Entry 9MER (X-ray diffraction, 2.00 A resolution); this record covers chains B and H of the 3 polymer chains in the assembly.

[Chain B]
Molecule: H1H5 ha
Source organism: Influenza A virus
Chain sequence (227 residues; row label = number of the first residue in the row):
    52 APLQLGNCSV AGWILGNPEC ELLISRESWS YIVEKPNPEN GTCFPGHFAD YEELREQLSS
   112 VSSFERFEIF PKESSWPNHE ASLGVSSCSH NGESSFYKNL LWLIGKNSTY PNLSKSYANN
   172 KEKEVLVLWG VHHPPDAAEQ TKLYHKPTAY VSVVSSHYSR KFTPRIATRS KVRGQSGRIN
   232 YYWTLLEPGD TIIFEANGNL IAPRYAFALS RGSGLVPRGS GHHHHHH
Disordered / not traced: 266-278
Disulfides: Cys-59/Cys-71, Cys-94/Cys-139
Covalently attached groups: N-acetylglucosamine (NAG) linked to Asn-91
Bound ions: K+ near Gln-226 (its only coordinating residue here)

[Chain H]
Molecule: FluA20 Heavy Chain Fab
Source organism: Homo sapiens
Notes: antibody fragment or engineered binder
Chain sequence (235 residues; row label = number of the first residue in the row; a row labelled like 35A-35B holds insertion residues (35A, then the next letters in order)):
     1 QVQLEESGPG LVKPSETLSL TCSVSGVSVT SDIYY
35A-35B WT
    36 WIRQPPGKGL EWIGYIFYNG DTNYNPSLKS RVTMSIDTSK NEFSLRL
82A-82C TSV
    83 TAADTAVYFC ARGTEDLG
100A-100H YCSSGSCP
   101 NHWGQGTLVT VSSASTKGPS VFPLAPSSKS TSGGTAALGC LVKDYFPEPV TVSWNSGALT
   161 SGVHTFPAVL QSSGLYSLSS VVTVPSSSLG TQTYICNVNH KPSNTKVDKR VEPKSCHHHH
   221 HH
Disordered / not traced: 215-222
Disulfides: Cys-22/Cys-92, Cys-100B/Cys-100G, Cys-140/Cys-196

[Interface between chain B and chain H]
Pairs across the interface (17):
  Thr-93(B) / Tyr-100A(H)
  Pro-96(B) / Tyr-100A(H)
  Gly-97(B) / Tyr-100A(H)  hydrogen bond (backbone-side chain)
  His-98(B) / Leu-99(H)
  His-98(B) / Gly-100(H)
  Arg-216(B) / Asp-32(H)  salt bridge
  Arg-216(B) / Ile-33(H)
  Ala-218(B) / Ile-33(H)  hydrophobic
  Ala-218(B) / Tyr-34(H)
  Ala-218(B) / Thr-96(H)
  Thr-219(B) / Tyr-34(H)  hydrogen bond (backbone-side chain)
  Thr-219(B) / Thr-96(H)  hydrogen bond (backbone-side chain)
  Arg-220(B) / Ile-33(H)
  Arg-220(B) / Thr-96(H)
  Ser-221(B) / Asn-101(H)  hydrogen bond
  Arg-229(B) / Asp-98(H)  salt bridge
  Arg-229(B) / Tyr-100A(H)
Interface residues without a listed pair, chain B (11 interface residues in all): Val-223
Interface residues without a listed pair, chain H (10 interface residues in all): Arg-94

[Summary]
11 residues of chain B and 10 residues of chain H are in contact; the contacts include 4 hydrogen bonds and 2
salt bridges. Polar contacts include Arg-216(B)/Asp-32(H), Arg-229(B)/Asp-98(H) and Gly-97(B)/Tyr-100A(H).
N-acetylglucosamine is covalently linked to Asn-91(B).
Chain B is H1H5 ha (Influenza A virus) and chain H is FluA20 Heavy Chain Fab (Homo sapiens); the structure,
Structure of H1H5:FluA20 Chimeric Influenza HA Complex, was determined by X-ray diffraction together with 9MEV
from the same study.
